7JY9 - chains E and U of the 12 polymer chains in the assembly; structure by electron microscopy, 2.70 A resolution.

== Chain E ==
Molecule: Protein RecA
From: Escherichia coli
UniProtKB: A0A376NU07 (A0A376NU07_ECOLX); residues 0-333 here correspond to UniProt positions 1-334 (UniProt number = residue number + 1)
Chain sequence (334 residues; numbered 0 to 333; the number before each row is that of its first residue; numbering starts at 0):
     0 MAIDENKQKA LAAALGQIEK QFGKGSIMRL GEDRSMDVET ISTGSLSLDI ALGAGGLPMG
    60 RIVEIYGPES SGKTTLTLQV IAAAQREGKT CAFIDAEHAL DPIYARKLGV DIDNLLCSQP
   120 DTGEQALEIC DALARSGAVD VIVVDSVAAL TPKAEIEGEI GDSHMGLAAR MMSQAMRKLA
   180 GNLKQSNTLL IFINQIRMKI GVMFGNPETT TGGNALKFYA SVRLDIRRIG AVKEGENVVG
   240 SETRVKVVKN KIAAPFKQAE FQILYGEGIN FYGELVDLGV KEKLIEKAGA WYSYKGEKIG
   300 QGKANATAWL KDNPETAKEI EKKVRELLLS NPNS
Disordered / not traced: 0
Bound ions: Mg2+: Thr73 (together with ATP-gamma-S)
Ligand contacts:
  - ATP-gamma-S (AGS; phosphothiophosphoric acid-adenylate ester), molecule 1: Pro67, Glu68, Ser69, Ser70, Gly71, Lys72, Thr73, Thr74, Glu96, Asp100, Tyr103, Ser240, Tyr264
  - ATP-gamma-S (AGS), molecule 2: Lys216, Phe217, Lys248, Asn249, Lys250, Ile251, Ala252, Ala253, Pro254, Phe255
Reported in the primary citation:
  - binding site for the 45-nt DNA strand (chain U): Met202, Phe203, Gly204, Asn205, Pro206, Glu207, Arg226 to Lys232, Trp290, Lys297 to Lys302
  - mutagenesis - K286N, K302N: decreased binding to dsDNA (citing earlier work)
  - binding site for the 45-nt DNA strand: Met202, Lys232, Lys286 to Trp290, Lys297 to Lys302

== Chain U ==
Molecule: 45-nt DNA strand
Sequence (45 nucleotides; numbered 1 to 45; the number before each row is that of its first residue):
     1 CGGTGTCGAG TCAGCCTACC CCCCCCCATT CAATTAAGCA AGTAC
Disordered / not traced: 1, 44-45

== Chain E / chain U interface ==
Pairs across the interface (17; chain E residue first):
  Pro67(E) with DC23(U), phosphate contact
  Phe203(E) with DA18(U), base contact; DC19(U), base contact
  Gly204(E) with DC19(U), hydrogen bond to the base; DC20(U), base contact
  Asn205(E) with DC21(U), hydrogen bond to the phosphate; DC22(U), base contact
  Pro206(E) with DC22(U), base contact
  Glu207(E) with DC22(U), base contact
  Arg226(E) with DC22(U), hydrogen bond to the phosphate; DC23(U), salt bridge to the phosphate
  Arg227(E) with DC24(U), base contact; DC25(U), salt bridge to the phosphate
  Ile228(E) with DC24(U), sugar contact
  Gly229(E) with DC24(U), sugar contact
  Ala230(E) with DC25(U), phosphate contact
  Arg243(E) with DC24(U), base contact

== In short ==
12 residues of chain E face 8 of chain U across their interface; the contacts include 3 hydrogen bonds and 2
salt bridges. Among the polar pairs are Gly204(E)-DC19(U), Asn205(E)-DC21(U) and Arg226(E)-DC22(U). The paper
reports a binding site for the 45-nt DNA strand (chain U) at Met202(E), Phe203(E) and Gly204(E) among others;
K286N and K302N of chain E reduce binding to dsDNA.
Here chain E is Protein RecA (Escherichia coli) and chain U is a 45-nt DNA strand. Entry 7JY9 (Structure of a
9 base pair RecA-D loop complex) was determined by electron microscopy together with 7JY6, 7JY7 and 7JY8 from
the same study.
